4FCI - chain A; structure by X-ray diffraction, 1.82 A resolution.

== Chain A ==
Protein: Arginase-1
From: Homo sapiens
Notes: EC 3.5.3.1; fragment: Human Arginase I
UniProt: P05089 (ARGI1_HUMAN); numbering as in UniProt (aligned over 1-322)
Sequence (322 residues; row label = number of the first residue in the row):
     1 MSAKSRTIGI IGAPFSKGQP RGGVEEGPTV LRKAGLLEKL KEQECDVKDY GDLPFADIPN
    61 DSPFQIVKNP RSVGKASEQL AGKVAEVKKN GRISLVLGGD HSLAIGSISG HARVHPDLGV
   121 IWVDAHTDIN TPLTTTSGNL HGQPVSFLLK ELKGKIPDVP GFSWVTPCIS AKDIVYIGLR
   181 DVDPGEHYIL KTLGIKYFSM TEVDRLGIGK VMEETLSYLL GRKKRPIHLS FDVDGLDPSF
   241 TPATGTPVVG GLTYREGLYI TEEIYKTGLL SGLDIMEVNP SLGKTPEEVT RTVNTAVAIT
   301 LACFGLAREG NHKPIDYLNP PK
Disordered / not traced: 1-4, 318-322
Metal / ion sites: Mn2+ site 1: H101, D124, D128, D232; Mn2+ site 2: D124, H126, D232, D234
Ligand contacts: 2-amino-3-guanidino-propionic acid (GPA): H126, D128, N130, S137, N139, H141, G142, D183, E186, T246
Swiss-Prot annotation at these positions:
  - binding site (Mn(2+)): H101, D124, H126, D128, D232, D234
  - binding site (substrate): H126 to N130, S137 to N139, D183, T246, E277
  - modified residue: K17 (N6-succinyllysine), S62 (Phosphoserine), S72 (Phosphoserine), K75 (N6-succinyllysine), S163 (Phosphoserine), S217 (Phosphoserine)
  - natural variant: I11 (I11T: In ARGIN), G27 (G27D: In ARGIN), G74 (G74V: In ARGIN), A125 (A125V: In ARGIN), T134 (T134I: In ARGIN), G138 (G138V: In ARGIN), R180 (R180T: In ARGIN), G235 (G235R: In ARGIN), R308 (R308Q: In ARGIN)

== Overview ==
Bound to chain A: 2-amino-3-guanidino-propionic acid. H101, D124, D128 and D232 form the Mn2+ site 1. The Mn2+
site 2 is built by D124, H126, D232 and D234. UniProt lists 6 Mn2+-binding residues and 11 substrate-binding
residues.
Chain A is Arginase-1 (Homo sapiens); the structure, Crystal Structure of the Mn2+2-Human Arginase I-AGPA
Complex, was determined by X-ray diffraction together with 4FCK from the same study.
